8S37 - chains C and H of the 12 polymer chains in the assembly; structure by electron microscopy, 2.90 A resolution.

Chain C:
Molecule: CRISPR type AFERR-associated protein Csf2
From: Klebsiella pneumoniae
UniProt: A0A333ESG5 (A0A333ESG5_KLEPN); numbering as in UniProt (aligned over 1-343)
Chain sequence (350 residues; numbered 1 to 350; the number before each row is that of its first residue):
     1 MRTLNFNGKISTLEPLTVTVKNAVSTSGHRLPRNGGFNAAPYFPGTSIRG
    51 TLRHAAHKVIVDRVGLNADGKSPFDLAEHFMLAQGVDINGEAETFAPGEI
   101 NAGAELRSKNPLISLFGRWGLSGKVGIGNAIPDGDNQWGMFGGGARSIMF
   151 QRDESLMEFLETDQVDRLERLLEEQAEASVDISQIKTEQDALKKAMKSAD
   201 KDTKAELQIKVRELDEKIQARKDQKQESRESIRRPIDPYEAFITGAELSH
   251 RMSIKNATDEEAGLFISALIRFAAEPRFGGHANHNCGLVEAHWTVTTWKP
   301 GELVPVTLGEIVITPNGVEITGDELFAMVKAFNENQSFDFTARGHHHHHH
Unresolved in the structure: 344-350
Differences from the reference sequence: expression tag (344-350)

Chain H:
Molecule: crRNA
From: Klebsiella pneumoniae
Sequence (61 nucleotides; numbered -6 to 54; the number before each row is that of its first residue; numbers below 1 keep their minus sign (U-6 is residue -6)):
    -6 UUAUCGGCGAGACCGGGAUGCACCUCCCGAAGGGUCUCGGUGUUUCCCCU
    44 GCGUGCGGGGG
Unresolved in the structure: 31-54

How chain C and chain H interact:
Contacting residue pairs (57):
  Thr17(C) - C14(H)  phosphate contact
  Val18(C) - G13(H)  phosphate contact
  Val18(C) - C14(H)  phosphate contact
  Thr19(C) - G13(H)  base contact
  Thr19(C) - C14(H)  hydrogen bond to the phosphate
  Lys21(C) - G13(H)  hydrogen bond to the base
  Pro44(C) - G13(H)  phosphate contact
  Thr46(C) - U12(H)  phosphate contact
  Thr46(C) - G13(H)  hydrogen bond to the phosphate
  Ser47(C) - U12(H)  hydrogen bond to the phosphate
  Ser47(C) - G13(H)  hydrogen bond to the phosphate
  Arg49(C) - G10(H)  phosphate contact
  Arg49(C) - A11(H)  salt bridge to the phosphate
  Gly50(C) - U12(H)  sugar contact
  Thr51(C) - U12(H)  hydrogen bond to the base
  Arg53(C) - G10(H)  hydrogen bond to the phosphate
  Arg53(C) - A11(H)  salt bridge to the phosphate
  His54(C) - U12(H)  salt bridge to the phosphate
  Ala83(C) - U12(H)  phosphate contact
  Gln84(C) - G10(H)  hydrogen bond to the sugar
  Gln84(C) - A11(H)  sugar contact
  Gln84(C) - U12(H)  hydrogen bond to the phosphate
  Thr94(C) - G9(H)  base contact
  Phe95(C) - G8(H)  base contact
  Phe95(C) - G9(H)  base contact
  Gly117(C) - G10(H)  sugar contact
  Arg118(C) - G9(H)  sugar contact
  Arg118(C) - G10(H)  sugar contact
  Trp119(C) - G9(H)  base contact
  Trp119(C) - G10(H)  base contact
  Gly120(C) - G9(H)  sugar contact
  Leu121(C) - G9(H)  hydrogen bond to the sugar
  Leu121(C) - G10(H)  phosphate contact
  Ser122(C) - G9(H)  phosphate contact
  Ser122(C) - G10(H)  phosphate contact
  Gly123(C) - G9(H)  phosphate contact
  Gly123(C) - G10(H)  hydrogen bond to the phosphate
  Gly144(C) - C19(H)  phosphate contact
  Ala145(C) - C17(H)  sugar contact
  Ala145(C) - U18(H)  sugar contact
  Ala145(C) - C19(H)  hydrogen bond to the phosphate
  Arg146(C) - C17(H)  hydrogen bond to the sugar
  Arg146(C) - U18(H)  phosphate contact
  Ser147(C) - U18(H)  hydrogen bond to the phosphate
  Arg152(C) - U18(H)  hydrogen bond to the sugar
  Arg152(C) - C19(H)  sugar contact
  Arg152(C) - C20(H)  sugar contact
  Ile236(C) - C17(H)  base contact
  Gly279(C) - U12(H)  base contact
  Gly279(C) - C14(H)  phosphate contact
  Gly280(C) - C14(H)  hydrogen bond to the phosphate
  Gly280(C) - A15(H)  phosphate contact
  His281(C) - C14(H)  phosphate contact
  His281(C) - A15(H)  hydrogen bond to the phosphate
  Ala282(C) - A15(H)  hydrogen bond to the phosphate
  Asn283(C) - C16(H)  phosphate contact
  Asn283(C) - C17(H)  hydrogen bond to the phosphate
Other interface residues (no listed pair), chain C (37 interface residues in all): Gly85, Gly143, His284

Overview:
37 residues of chain C and 13 residues of chain H are in contact, with 19 hydrogen bonds and 3 salt bridges.
Among the polar pairs are Lys21(C)-G13(H), Thr51(C)-U12(H) and Gln84(C)-G10(H).
Here chain C is CRISPR type AFERR-associated protein Csf2 and chain H is crRNA, both from Klebsiella
pneumoniae. Entry 8S37 (DNA-bound Type IV-A3 CRISPR effector in complex with DinG helicase from K. pneumoniae
(state III)) was determined by electron microscopy (same publication as 8RC2, 8RC3, 8RFJ, 8S35 and 8S36).
